PDB entry 8PQ5 | electron microscopy, 4.40 A resolution (low resolution: residue-level contacts below are approximate; hydrogen-bond / salt-bridge calls are withheld) | chains B and C of the 3 polymer chains in the assembly

# Chain B
Molecule: Structural maintenance of chromosomes protein 3
Source organism: Homo sapiens
Amino-acid sequence (462 residues; numbered 1 to 1217; 755 numbers in that range are skipped by the numbering (no residue carries them; nothing is unmodelled there); the number before each row is that of its first residue):
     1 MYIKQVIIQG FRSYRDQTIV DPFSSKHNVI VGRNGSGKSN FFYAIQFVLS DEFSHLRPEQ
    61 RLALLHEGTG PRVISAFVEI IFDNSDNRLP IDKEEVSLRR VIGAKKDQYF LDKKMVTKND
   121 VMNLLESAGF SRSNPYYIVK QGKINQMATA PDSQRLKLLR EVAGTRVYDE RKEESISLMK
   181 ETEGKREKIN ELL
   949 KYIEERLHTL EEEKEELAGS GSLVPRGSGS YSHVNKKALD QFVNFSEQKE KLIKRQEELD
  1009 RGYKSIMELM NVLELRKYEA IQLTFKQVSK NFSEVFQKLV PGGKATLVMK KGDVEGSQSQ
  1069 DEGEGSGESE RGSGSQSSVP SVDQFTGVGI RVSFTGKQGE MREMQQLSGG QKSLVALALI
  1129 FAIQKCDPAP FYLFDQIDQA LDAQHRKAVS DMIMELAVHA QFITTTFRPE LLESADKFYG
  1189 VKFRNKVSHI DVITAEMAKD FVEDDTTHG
Not modelled in the structure: 949-1004, 1059-1092
Ligand contacts:
  - ATP (adenosine-5'-triphosphate), molecule 1: R12, R33, N34, G35, S36, G37, K38, S39, N40, A63, L65, E67, Q141, F1175, F1191
  - ATP, molecule 2: R1110, Q1114, L1115, S1116, G1117, G1118

# Chain C
Molecule: 64-kDa C-terminal product
Source organism: Homo sapiens
UniProt: O60216 (RAD21_HUMAN); residues 558-629 here = UniProt positions 558-629
Amino-acid sequence (81 residues; row label = number of the first residue in the row):
   557 MKRTQQMLHG LQRALAKTGA ESISLLELCR NTNRKQAAAK FYSFLVLKKQ QAIELTQEEP
   617 YSDIIATPGP RFHGSLEVLF Q
Not modelled in the structure: 557, 566-579, 629-637
Differences from the reference sequence: initiating methionine (557); expression tag (630-637)
Curated features (UniProtKB/Swiss-Prot):
  - modified residue: T623 (Phosphothreonine)

# Interface between chain B and chain C
Residue-residue contacts - 4 pairs, chain B then chain C:
  D1150(B) with Y598(C)
  Q1152(B) with Y598(C); V602(C)
  K1155(B) with K558(C)
Interface residues without a listed pair, chain B (5 interface residues in all): T1103, E1178
Interface residues without a listed pair, chain C (6 interface residues in all): Q561, K605, Q606

# In short
Chain B and chain C form an interface of 5 and 6 residues respectively. Chain B binds ATP.
Chain B is Structural maintenance of chromosomes protein 3 and chain C is 64-kDa C-terminal product, both from
Homo sapiens; the structure, Human Cohesin ATPase module with an open DNA exit gate, was determined by
electron microscopy, deposited together with 8P0A, 8RO6, 8RO7, 8RO8, 8RO9, 8ROA and 11 further entries.
